PDB entry 5PAC | X-ray diffraction, 1.50 A resolution | chains A and B

# Chain A
Name: Coagulation factor VII light chain
Source organism: Homo sapiens
Notes: EC 3.4.21.21
UniProt: P08709 (FA7_HUMAN); residues 149-212 here = UniProt positions 149-212
Chain sequence (64 residues; numbered 149 to 212; the number before each row is that of its first residue):
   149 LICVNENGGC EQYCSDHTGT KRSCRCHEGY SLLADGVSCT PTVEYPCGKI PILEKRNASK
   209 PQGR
Not modelled in the structure: 149, 207-212
Disulfide bonds: C151-C162, C158-C172, C174-C187
Curated features (UniProtKB/Swiss-Prot):
  - site: R212 (Cleavage)
  - glycosylation: N205 (N-linked (GlcNAc...) asparagine)
  - natural variant: C151 (C151S: In FA7D), E154 (E154K: In FA7D), G156 (G156S: In FA7D), G157 (G157C: In FA7D; G157S: In FA7D; G157V: In FA7D), Q160 (Q160R: In FA7D), S171 (S171F: In FA7D), G177 (G177R: In FA7D), L181 (L181P: In FA7D), D183 (D183N: In FA7D), S186 (S186F: In FA7D), P189 (P189S: In FA7D), P194 (P194L: In FA7D; P194T: In FA7D), 4 further natural variant entries in UniProt

# Chain B
Name: Coagulation factor VII heavy chain
Source organism: Homo sapiens
Notes: EC 3.4.21.21
UniProt: P08709 (FA7_HUMAN); residue numbers follow UniProt; this construct covers 213-466
Chain sequence (254 residues; numbered 213 to 466; the number before each row is that of its first residue):
   213 IVGGKVCPKG ECPWQVLLLV NGAQLCGGTL INTIWVVSAA HCFDKIKNWR NLIAVLGEHD
   273 LSEHDGDEQS RRVAQVIIPS TYVPGTTNHD IALLRLHQPV VLTDHVVPLC LPERTFSERT
   333 LAFVRFSLVS GWGQLLDRGA TALELMVLNV PRLMTQDCLQ QSRKVGDSPN ITEYMFCAGY
   393 SDGSKDSCKG DSGGPHATHY RGTWYLTGIV SWGQGCATVG HFGVYTRVSQ YIEWLQKLMR
   453 SEPRPGVLLR APFP
Not modelled in the structure: 375-381
Disulfide bonds: C219-C224, C238-C254, C370-C389, C400-C428
Bound ions: Ca2+: E270, D272, E275, E280
Small-molecule neighbours: 5-hydroxy-N- (7Y7; 5-hydroxy-N-(4-oxo-3H-quinazolin-6-yl)-1-[3-[(phenylcarbamoylamino)methyl]phenyl]pyrazole-4-carboxamide): L237, C238, H253, C254, D256, K257, P296, G297, D398, S399, C400, K401, S404, V422, S423, W424, G425, Q426, G427, C428, G435
Curated features (UniProtKB/Swiss-Prot):
  - active site (Charge relay system): H253, D302, S404
  - binding site (substrate): D398
  - glycosylation: N382 (N-linked (GlcNAc...) asparagine)
  - natural variant: I213 (I213N: In FA7D), G216 (G216D: In FA7D), C238 (C238F: In FA7D; C238Y: In FA7D), G240 (G240R: In FA7D), T241 (T241N: In FA7D), S250 (S250F: In FA7D), A251 (A251P: In FA7D; A251T: In FA7D), A252 (A252V: In FA7D), C254 (C254R: In FA7D; C254Y: In FA7D), L264 (L264P: In FA7D), A266 (A266T: In FA7D), D272 (D272N: In FA7D), 50 further natural variant entries in UniProt

# Chain A / chain B interface
Contacting residue pairs - 46 pairs, chain A then chain B:
  C151(A) with R331(B)
  V152(A) with R331(B)
  E154(A) with R413(B), hydrogen bond (backbone-side chain)
  N155(A) with F328(B); T332(B), hydrogen bond; Y412(B)
  G157(A) with R413(B), hydrogen bond (backbone-side chain)
  C158(A) with R413(B), hydrogen bond (backbone-side chain)
  E159(A) with Y412(B); R413(B)
  Q160(A) with F328(B); Y417(B)
  Y161(A) with L323(B); P324(B); E325(B); F328(B), hydrophobic; Y417(B)
  R173(A) with E325(B), salt bridge
  H175(A) with L323(B)
  Y178(A) with T415(B)
  Y193(A) with L314(B); T315(B); D316(B), hydrogen bond
  P194(A) with V319(B)
  C195(A) with P320(B); C322(B), disulfide; T415(B)
  G196(A) with W226(B); P320(B), hydrogen bond (backbone-backbone); C322(B); T415(B); W416(B), hydrogen bond (backbone-backbone)
  K197(A) with W226(B); V319(B); G414(B), hydrogen bond (side chain-backbone); T415(B), hydrogen bond
  I198(A) with G222(B); E223(B); W226(B), hydrophobic
  P199(A) with D316(B); V319(B), hydrophobic
  I200(A) with K221(B); G222(B); E223(B)
  L201(A) with E223(B)
  K203(A) with D316(B), salt bridge
Other interface residues (no listed pair), chain A (24 interface residues in all): C162, D164
Other interface residues (no listed pair), chain B (25 interface residues in all): P225, L321, T327
Inter-chain disulfides: C195(A)-C322(B)

# Summary
Chain A and chain B form an interface of 24 and 25 residues respectively; the contacts include 1 disulfide
bond, 9 hydrogen bonds and 2 salt bridges. Polar pairs include R173(A)-E325(B), K203(A)-D316(B) and
E154(A)-R413(B). Chain B binds 5-hydroxy-N-.
Here chain A is Coagulation factor VII light chain and chain B is Coagulation factor VII heavy chain, both
from Homo sapiens. Entry 5PAC (human factor VIIa in complex with
5-hydroxy-N-(4-oxo-3H-quinazolin-6-yl)-1-[3-[(phenylcarbamoylamino)methyl]phenyl]pyrazole-4-carboxamide at
1.50A) was determined by X-ray diffraction.
